Entry 4ZOL (X-ray diffraction, 2.50 A resolution); this record covers chains B and C of the 6 polymer chains in the assembly.

# Chain B
Molecule: Tubulin beta chain
From: Sus scrofa
UniProtKB: P02554 (TBB_PIG); the author numbering skips numbers that UniProt does not, so the offset changes along the chain: 1-42 = UniProt 1-42; 45-360 = UniProt 43-358; 369-455 = UniProt 359-445
Amino-acid sequence (445 residues; each row starts with the number of its first residue; note: 10 numbers in that range are skipped by the numbering (no residue carries them; nothing is unmodelled there)):
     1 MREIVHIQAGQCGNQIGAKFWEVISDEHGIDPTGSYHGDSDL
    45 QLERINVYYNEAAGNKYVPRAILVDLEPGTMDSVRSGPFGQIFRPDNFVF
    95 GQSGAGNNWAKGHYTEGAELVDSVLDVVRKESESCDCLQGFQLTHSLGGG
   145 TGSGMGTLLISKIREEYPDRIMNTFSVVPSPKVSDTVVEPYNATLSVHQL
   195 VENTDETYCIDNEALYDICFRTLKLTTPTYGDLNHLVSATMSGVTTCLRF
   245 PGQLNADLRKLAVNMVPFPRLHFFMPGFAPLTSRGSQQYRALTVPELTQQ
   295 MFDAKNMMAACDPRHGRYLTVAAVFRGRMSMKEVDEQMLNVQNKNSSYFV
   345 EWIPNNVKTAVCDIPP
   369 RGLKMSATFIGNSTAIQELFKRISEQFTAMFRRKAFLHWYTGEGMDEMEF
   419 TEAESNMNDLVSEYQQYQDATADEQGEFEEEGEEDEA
Unresolved in the structure: 441-455
Residues lining bound ligands:
  - Tubulysin M (55Q; (2R,4R)-4-{[(2-{(1R,3R)-1-(acetyloxy)-4-methyl-3-[methyl(N-{[(2S)-1-methylpiperidin-2-yl]carbonyl}-D-isoleucyl)amino]pentyl}-1,3-thiazol-4-yl)carbonyl]amino}-2-methyl-5-phenylpentanoic acid): Gln11, Gln15, Pro175, Lys176, Val177, Ser178, Asp179, Tyr210, Thr221, Pro222, Thr223, Tyr224, Gly225, Leu227, Asn228, Arg278
  - GDP (guanosine-5'-diphosphate): Gly10, Gln11, Cys12, Gln15, Ile16, Asp69, Asn101, Ser140, Gly142, Gly143, Gly144, Thr145, Gly146, Ser147, Val171, Pro173, Val177, Ser178, Glu183, Asn206, Leu209, Tyr224, Leu227, Asn228
Curated features (UniProtKB/Swiss-Prot):
  - motif: Met1 to Ile4 (MREI motif)
  - binding site (GTP): Gln11, Glu71, Ser140, Gly144, Thr145, Gly146, Asn206, Asn228
  - binding site (Mg(2+)): Glu71
  - modified residue: Ser40 (Phosphoserine), Lys60 (N6-acetyllysine), Ser174 (Phosphoserine), Thr287 (Phosphothreonine), Thr292 (Phosphothreonine), Arg320 (Omega-N-methylarginine), Glu448 (5-glutamyl polyglutamate)
  - cross-link (Glycyl lysine isopeptide (Lys-Gly)): Lys60 (interchain with G-Cter in ubiquitin), Lys326 (interchain with G-Cter in ubiquitin)
From the paper describing this entry:
  - binding site for Tubulysin M: Gln15, Asp179, Thr223, Tyr224, Gly225, Asn228, Arg278

# Chain C
Molecule: Tubulin alpha-1B chain
From: Sus scrofa
UniProtKB: Q2XVP4 (TBA1B_PIG); residue numbers follow UniProt; this construct covers 1-451
Amino-acid sequence (451 residues; each row starts with the number of its first residue):
     1 MRECISIHVGQAGVQIGNACWELYCLEHGIQPDGQMPSDKTIGGGDDSFN
    51 TFFSETGAGKHVPRAVFVDLEPTVIDEVRTGTYRQLFHPEQLITGKEDAA
   101 NNYARGHYTIGKEIIDLVLDRIRKLADQCTGLQGFLVFHSFGGGTGSGFT
   151 SLLMERLSVDYGKKSKLEFSIYPAPQVSTAVVEPYNSILTTHTTLEHSDC
   201 AFMVDNEAIYDICRRNLDIERPTYTNLNRLISQIVSSITASLRFDGALNV
   251 DLTEFQTNLVPYPRIHFPLATYAPVISAEKAYHEQLSVAEITNACFEPAN
   301 QMVKCDPRHGKYMACCLLYRGDVVPKDVNAAIATIKTKRSIQFVDWCPTG
   351 FKVGINYQPPTVVPGGDLAKVQRAVCMLSNTTAIAEAWARLDHKFDLMYA
   401 KRAFVHWYVGEGMEEGEFSEAREDMAALEKDYEEVGVDSVEGEGEEEGEE
   451 Y
Unresolved in the structure: 441-451
Metal / ion sites: Ca2+: Asp39, Thr41, Gly44, Glu55
Residues lining bound ligands:
  - Tubulysin M (55Q; (2R,4R)-4-{[(2-{(1R,3R)-1-(acetyloxy)-4-methyl-3-[methyl(N-{[(2S)-1-methylpiperidin-2-yl]carbonyl}-D-isoleucyl)amino]pentyl}-1,3-thiazol-4-yl)carbonyl]amino}-2-methyl-5-phenylpentanoic acid): Leu248, Pro325, Asn329, Ile332, Phe351, Val353, Ile355
  - GTP (guanosine-5'-triphosphate): Gly10, Gln11, Ala12, Gln15, Ile16, Asp69, Asp98, Ala99, Ala100, Asn101, Asn102, Ser140, Gly142, Gly143, Gly144, Thr145, Gly146, Ile171, Pro173, Val177, Ser178, Thr179, Glu183, Asn206, Tyr224, Leu227, Asn228, Ile231
Curated features (UniProtKB/Swiss-Prot):
  - motif: Met1 to Cys4 (MREC motif)
  - active site: Glu254
  - binding site (GTP): Gly10, Gln11, Ala12, Gln15, Glu71, Ala99, Ser140, Gly143, Gly144, Thr145, Gly146, Thr179, Glu183, Asn206, Tyr224, Asn228, Leu252
  - binding site (Mg(2+)): Glu71
  - site: Tyr451 (Involved in polymerization)
  - modified residue: Lys40 (N6,N6,N6-trimethyllysine), Ser48 (Phosphoserine), Ser232 (Phosphoserine), Tyr282 (3'-nitrotyrosine), Arg339 (Omega-N-methylarginine), Ser439 (Phosphoserine), Glu443 (5-glutamyl polyglutamate), Glu445 (5-glutamyl polyglutamate), Tyr451 (3'-nitrotyrosine)
  - cross-link (Glycyl lysine isopeptide (Lys-Gly)): Lys326 (interchain with G-Cter in ubiquitin), Lys370 (interchain with G-Cter in ubiquitin)
From the paper describing this entry:
  - binding site for Tubulysin M: Asn329

# Interface between chain B and chain C
Residue-residue contacts (39):
  Gln96(B) - Arg2(C)  hydrogen bond (backbone-side chain)
  Ser97(B) - Arg2(C)  hydrogen bond (backbone-side chain)
  Asn101(B) - Glu254(C)
  Asp179(B) - Asn258(C)  hydrogen bond (backbone-side chain)
  Asp179(B) - Gly350(C)
  Asp179(B) - Phe351(C)  hydrogen bond (side chain-backbone)
  Asp179(B) - Lys352(C)
  Thr180(B) - Asn258(C)
  Thr180(B) - Lys352(C)
  Val181(B) - Asn258(C)  hydrogen bond (backbone-side chain)
  Val181(B) - Pro348(C)  hydrophobic
  Thr220(B) - Lys326(C)  hydrogen bond
  Thr221(B) - Lys326(C)
  Ala397(B) - Trp346(C)
  Met398(B) - Trp346(C)
  Arg400(B) - Ser439(C)
  Arg400(B) - Val440(C)
  Arg401(B) - Tyr262(C)  hydrogen bond (backbone-side chain)
  Arg401(B) - Trp346(C)
  Arg401(B) - Glu434(C)  hydrogen bond (side chain-backbone)
  Arg401(B) - Val435(C)
  Arg401(B) - Val437(C)  hydrogen bond (side chain-backbone)
  Arg401(B) - Asp438(C)
  Arg401(B) - Ser439(C)  hydrogen bond
  Lys402(B) - Tyr262(C)
  Ala403(B) - Pro261(C)
  Ala403(B) - Tyr262(C)
  Ala403(B) - Trp346(C)  hydrophobic
  Phe404(B) - Thr257(C)
  Phe404(B) - Asn258(C)
  Phe404(B) - Val260(C)
  Phe404(B) - Pro261(C)  hydrogen bond (backbone-backbone)
  His406(B) - Val260(C)  hydrogen bond (side chain-backbone)
  His406(B) - Pro261(C)
  His406(B) - Tyr262(C)
  His406(B) - Pro263(C)
  Trp407(B) - Gln256(C)
  Trp407(B) - Thr257(C)  hydrogen bond (side chain-backbone)
  Trp407(B) - Val260(C)
Also at the interface, not in a pair above, chain B (20 interface residues in all): Gly98, Val182, Leu405
Also at the interface, not in a pair above, chain C (24 interface residues in all): Pro325, Asn329, Asp345

# Summary
20 residues of chain B face 24 of chain C across their interface, with 13 hydrogen bonds. Polar contacts
include Gln96(B)-Arg2(C), Ser97(B)-Arg2(C) and Asp179(B)-Asn258(C). Tubulysin M is bound between chain B and
chain C. Bound to chain B: GDP. The paper reports a binding site for Tubulysin M at Gln15(B), Asp179(B) and
Asn329(C) among others.
Here chain B is Tubulin beta chain and chain C is Tubulin alpha-1B chain, both from Sus scrofa. Entry 4ZOL
(Crystal Structure of Tubulin-Stathmin-TTL-Tubulysin M Complex) was determined by X-ray diffraction, deposited
together with 4ZHQ, 4ZI7 and 5BMV.
